PDB entry 7QHH | electron microscopy, 3.60 A resolution | chains A and J of the 6 polymer chains in the assembly

== Chain A ==
Name: Isoform Flip of Glutamate receptor 1
From: Rattus norvegicus
UniProtKB: P19490 (GRIA1_RAT), isoform P19490-2; the construct has insertions or renumbered stretches relative to UniProt, so the offset changes along the chain: -25 to -7 = UniProt 1-19; 2-889 = UniProt 20-907
Sequence (915 residues; row label = number of the first residue in the row; numbers below 1 keep their minus sign (Met-25 is residue -25)):
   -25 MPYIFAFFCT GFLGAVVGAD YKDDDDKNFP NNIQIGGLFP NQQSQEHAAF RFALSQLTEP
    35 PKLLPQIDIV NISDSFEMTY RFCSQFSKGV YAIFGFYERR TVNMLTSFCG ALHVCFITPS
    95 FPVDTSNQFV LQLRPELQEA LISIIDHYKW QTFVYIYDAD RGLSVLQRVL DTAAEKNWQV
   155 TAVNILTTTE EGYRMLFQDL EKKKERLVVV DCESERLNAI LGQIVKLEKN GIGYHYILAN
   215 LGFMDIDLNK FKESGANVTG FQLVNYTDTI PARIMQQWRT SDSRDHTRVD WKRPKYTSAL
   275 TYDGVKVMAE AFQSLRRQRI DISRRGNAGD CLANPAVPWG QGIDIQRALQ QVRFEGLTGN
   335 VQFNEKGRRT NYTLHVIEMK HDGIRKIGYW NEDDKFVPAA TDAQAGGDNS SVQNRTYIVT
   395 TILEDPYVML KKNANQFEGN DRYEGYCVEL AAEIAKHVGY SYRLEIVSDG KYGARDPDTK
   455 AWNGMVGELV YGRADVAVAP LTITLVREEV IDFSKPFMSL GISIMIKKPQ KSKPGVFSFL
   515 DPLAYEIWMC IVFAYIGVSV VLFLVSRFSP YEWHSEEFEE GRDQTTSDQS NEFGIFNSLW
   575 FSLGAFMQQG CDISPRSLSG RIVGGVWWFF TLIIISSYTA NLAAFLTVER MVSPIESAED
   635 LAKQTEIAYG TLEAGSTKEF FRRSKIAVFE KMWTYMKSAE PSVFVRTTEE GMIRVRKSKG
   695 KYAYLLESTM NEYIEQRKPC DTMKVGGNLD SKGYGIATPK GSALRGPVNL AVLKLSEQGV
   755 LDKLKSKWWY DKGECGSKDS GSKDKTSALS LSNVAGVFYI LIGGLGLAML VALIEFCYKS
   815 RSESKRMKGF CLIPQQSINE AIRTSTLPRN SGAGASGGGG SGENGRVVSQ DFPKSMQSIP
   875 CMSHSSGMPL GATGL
Disordered / not traced: -25 to 389, 546-564, 771-777, 816-889
Sequence notes: insertion (-6 to 1)
Disulfide bonds: Cys714-Cys769
Residues lining bound ligands:
  - glutamic acid (GLU): Tyr446, Pro474, Leu475, Thr476, Thr645, Leu646, Gly649, Ser650, Thr651, Lys652, Tyr698, Leu699, Leu700, Glu701, Met704
  - palmitoleic acid (PAM), molecule 1: Leu514, Asp515, Tyr519, Trp522, Ile525, Val526, Tyr529, Leu577, Phe580, Met581
  - palmitoleic acid (PAM), molecule 2: Leu785, Ser786, Ala789, Phe792, Tyr793, Ile796
Curated features (UniProtKB/Swiss-Prot):
  - motif: Ala886 to Leu889 (PDZ-binding)
  - binding site (L-glutamate): Pro474, Thr476, Arg481, Ser650, Thr651, Glu701
  - modified residue (Phosphoserine): Ser627, Ser692, Ser831, Ser845
  - lipidation (S-palmitoyl cysteine): Cys585, Cys811
  - glycosylation (N-linked (GlcNAc...) asparagine): Asn45, Asn231, Asn239, Asn345, Asn383, Asn388
From the paper describing this entry:
  - conformationally variable residues (domain motion): Ala737

== Chain J ==
Name: Voltage-dependent calcium channel gamma-8 subunit
From: Rattus norvegicus
UniProtKB: Q8VHW5 (CCG8_RAT); residues 2-417 here = UniProt positions 2-417
Sequence (423 residues; each row starts with the number of its first residue):
     1 GESLKRWNEE RGLWCEKGVQ VLLTTIGAFA AFGLMTIAIS TDYWLYTRAL ICNTTNLTAG
    61 DDGPPHRGGS GSSEKKDPGG LTHSGLWRIC CLEGLKRGVC VKINHFPEDT DYDHDSAEYL
   121 LRVVRASSIF PILSAILLLL GGVCVAASRV YKSKRNIILG AGILFVAAGL SNIIGVIVYI
   181 SANAGEPGPK RDEEKKNHYS YGWSFYFGGL SFILAEVIGV LAVNIYIERS REAHCQSRSD
   241 LLKAGGGAGG SGGSGPSAIL RLPSYRFRYR RRSRSSSRGS SEASPSRDAS PGGPGGPGFA
   301 STDISMYTLS RDPSKGSVAA GLASAGGGGG GAGVGAYGGA AGAAGGGGTG SERDRGSSAG
   361 FLTLHNAFPK EAASGVTVTV TGPPAAPAPA PPAPAAPAPG TLSKEAAASN TNTLNRKLEV
   421 LFQ
Disordered / not traced: 1-15, 54-78, 186-195, 236-423
Sequence notes: expression tag (1, 418-423)
Disulfide bonds: Cys52-Cys91, Cys90-Cys100
Residues lining bound ligands: palmitoleic acid (PAM): Phe32, Thr36, Ile39, Trp87, Arg88, Lys102, Ile132, Ala135, Ile136, Leu139
Curated features (UniProtKB/Swiss-Prot):
  - modified residue (Phosphoserine): Ser251, Ser254
From the paper describing this entry:
  - post-translational modification sites: Asn53, Asn56 (citing earlier work)

== Chain A / chain J interface ==
Contacting residue pairs - 21 pairs, chain A then chain J:
  Tyr519(A) - Tyr206(J)  hydrogen bond
  Glu520(A) - Ile180(J)
  Glu520(A) - Tyr199(J)  hydrogen bond
  Glu520(A) - Tyr201(J)
  Met523(A) - Phe205(J)  hydrophobic
  Phe527(A) - Ile173(J)
  Phe527(A) - Phe212(J)  hydrophobic
  Ile530(A) - Phe212(J)  hydrophobic
  Gly531(A) - Phe212(J)
  Val534(A) - Val166(J)  hydrophobic
  Val534(A) - Val220(J)  hydrophobic
  Val535(A) - Val166(J)  hydrophobic
  Val535(A) - Leu170(J)  hydrophobic
  Phe537(A) - Val220(J)  hydrophobic
  Phe537(A) - Val223(J)  hydrophobic
  Leu538(A) - Val166(J)  hydrophobic
  Leu538(A) - Val223(J)  hydrophobic
  Arg541(A) - Ile227(J)
  Phe542(A) - Tyr226(J)
  Pro544(A) - Tyr226(J)
  Ile569(A) - Val220(J)  hydrophobic
Other interface residues (no listed pair), chain A (16 interface residues in all): Cys524, Ala528
Other interface residues (no listed pair), chain J (22 interface residues in all): Leu159, Gly162, Ile163, Val176, Ile177, Gly209, Glu216, Asn224, Ser230
Interface features reported in the paper:
  - interface residues, chain A: Tyr519(A), Glu520(A)

== Overview ==
16 residues of chain A face 22 of chain J across their interface, with 2 hydrogen bonds. Among the polar pairs
are Tyr519(A)-Tyr206(J) and Glu520(A)-Tyr199(J). Bound to chain A: glutamic acid and palmitoleic acid. Chain J
binds palmitoleic acid. The paper reports interface residues Tyr519(A) and Glu520(A); modification sites
Asn53(J) and Asn56(J).
Chain A is Isoform Flip of Glutamate receptor 1 and chain J is Voltage-dependent calcium channel gamma-8
subunit, both from Rattus norvegicus; the structure, Desensitized state of GluA1/2 AMPA receptor in complex
with TARP-gamma 8 (TMD-LBD), was determined by electron microscopy, deposited together with 7QHB.
